8QG0 - chains A and Q of the 4 polymer chains in the assembly; structure by electron microscopy, 3.43 A resolution.

Chain A:
Protein: Piwi protein
From: Archaeoglobus fulgidus
Reference sequence: A0A101DYI0 (A0A101DYI0_ARCFL); residues 1-427 here = UniProt positions 1-427
Sequence (427 residues; each row starts with the number of its first residue):
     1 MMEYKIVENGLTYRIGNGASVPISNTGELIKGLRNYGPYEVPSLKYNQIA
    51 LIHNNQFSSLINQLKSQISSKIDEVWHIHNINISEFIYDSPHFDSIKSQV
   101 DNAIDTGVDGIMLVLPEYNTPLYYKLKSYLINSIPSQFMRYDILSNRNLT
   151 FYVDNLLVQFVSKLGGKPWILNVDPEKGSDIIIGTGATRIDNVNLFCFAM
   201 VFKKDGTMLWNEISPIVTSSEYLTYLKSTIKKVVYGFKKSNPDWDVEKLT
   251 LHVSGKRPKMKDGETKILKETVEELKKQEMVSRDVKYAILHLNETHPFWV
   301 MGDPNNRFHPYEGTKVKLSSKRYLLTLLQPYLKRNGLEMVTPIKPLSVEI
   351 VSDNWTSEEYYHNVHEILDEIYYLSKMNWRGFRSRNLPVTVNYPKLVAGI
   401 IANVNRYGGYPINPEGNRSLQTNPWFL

Chain Q:
Molecule: RNA guide 17 nt
Sequence (17 nucleotides; each row starts with the number of its first residue):
     1 AUUGUACACGGCCGAAU

Interface between chain A and chain Q:
Contacting residue pairs (52; chain A residue first):
  Asn119(A) - A1(Q)  base contact
  Thr120(A) - A1(Q)  hydrogen bond to the base
  Tyr123(A) - A1(Q)  stacking on the base
  Lys127(A) - A1(Q)  salt bridge to the phosphate
  Gln137(A) - A1(Q)  phosphate contact
  Phe138(A) - A1(Q)  phosphate contact
  Met139(A) - A1(Q)  phosphate contact
  Met139(A) - U2(Q)  phosphate contact
  Arg140(A) - A1(Q)  sugar contact
  Arg140(A) - U2(Q)  phosphate contact
  Ile143(A) - U2(Q)  phosphate contact
  Arg147(A) - U2(Q)  base contact
  Phe151(A) - U2(Q)  base contact
  Tyr152(A) - U2(Q)  hydrogen bond to the phosphate
  Asn155(A) - U2(Q)  hydrogen bond to the base
  Leu156(A) - U2(Q)  hydrogen bond to the sugar
  Gln159(A) - A1(Q)  hydrogen bond to the phosphate
  Gln159(A) - U2(Q)  phosphate contact
  Gln159(A) - U3(Q)  hydrogen bond to the phosphate
  Lys163(A) - A1(Q)  salt bridge to the phosphate
  Arg189(A) - C12(Q)  sugar contact
  Arg189(A) - C13(Q)  hydrogen bond to the sugar
  Asn192(A) - G11(Q)  hydrogen bond to the sugar
  Asn192(A) - C12(Q)  hydrogen bond to the sugar
  Asn192(A) - C13(Q)  sugar contact
  Asn194(A) - C13(Q)  hydrogen bond to the sugar
  Arg257(A) - G14(Q)  sugar contact
  Arg257(A) - A15(Q)  hydrogen bond to the sugar
  Pro258(A) - A15(Q)  phosphate contact
  Lys259(A) - A15(Q)  sugar contact
  Lys259(A) - A16(Q)  salt bridge to the phosphate
  Met260(A) - A16(Q)  hydrogen bond to the phosphate
  Trp299(A) - C7(Q)  phosphate contact
  Leu328(A) - U5(Q)  sugar contact
  Val340(A) - U5(Q)  sugar contact
  Thr341(A) - U5(Q)  sugar contact
  Thr341(A) - A6(Q)  hydrogen bond to the sugar
  Pro342(A) - A6(Q)  phosphate contact
  Ile343(A) - U5(Q)  phosphate contact
  Ile343(A) - A6(Q)  phosphate contact
  Lys344(A) - A6(Q)  hydrogen bond to the phosphate
  Arg380(A) - A1(Q)  salt bridge to the phosphate
  Arg380(A) - U3(Q)  salt bridge to the phosphate
  Arg380(A) - G4(Q)  salt bridge to the phosphate
  Gly381(A) - U3(Q)  sugar contact
  Arg383(A) - U3(Q)  hydrogen bond to the sugar
  Arg383(A) - G4(Q)  hydrogen bond to the sugar
  Arg383(A) - U5(Q)  sugar contact
  Ser384(A) - G4(Q)  hydrogen bond to the sugar
  Arg385(A) - G4(Q)  phosphate contact
  Arg385(A) - U5(Q)  salt bridge to the phosphate
  Leu427(A) - A1(Q)  phosphate contact
Also at the interface, not in a pair above, chain A (44 interface residues in all): Glu117, Tyr118, Tyr124, Lys256, Glu338, Phe382, Asn386, Asn392

Summary:
44 residues of chain A face 13 of chain Q across their interface; the contacts include 17 hydrogen bonds, 7
salt bridges and 1 aromatic stacking contact. Among the polar pairs are Thr120(A)-A1(Q), Asn155(A)-U2(Q) and
Leu156(A)-U2(Q).
Here chain A is Piwi protein (Archaeoglobus fulgidus) and chain Q is RNA guide 17 nt. Entry 8QG0
(Archaeoglobus fulgidus AfAgo complex with AfAgo-N protein (fAfAgo) bound with 17 nt RNA guide and 17 ...) was
determined by electron microscopy (same publication as 8OK9, 8OLD, 8OLJ and 8PVV).
